PDB entry 6VAB | electron microscopy, 4.90 A resolution (low resolution: residue-level contacts below are approximate; hydrogen-bond / salt-bridge calls are withheld) | chains C and D of the 4 polymer chains in the assembly

== Chain C ==
Name: Vacuolar protein sorting-associated protein 29
From: Mus musculus
Reference sequence: Q9QZ88 (VPS29_MOUSE); numbering as in UniProt (aligned over 1-182)
Sequence (182 residues; row label = number of the first residue in the row):
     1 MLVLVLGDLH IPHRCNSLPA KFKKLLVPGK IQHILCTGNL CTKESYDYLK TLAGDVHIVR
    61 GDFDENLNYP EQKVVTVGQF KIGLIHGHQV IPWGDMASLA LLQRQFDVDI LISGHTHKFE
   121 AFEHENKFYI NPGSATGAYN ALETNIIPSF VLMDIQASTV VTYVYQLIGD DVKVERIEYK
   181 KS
Curated features (UniProtKB/Swiss-Prot):
  - modified residue: K50 (N6-acetyllysine)

== Chain D ==
Name: Vacuolar protein sorting-associated protein 35
From: Mus musculus
Reference sequence: Q9EQH3 (VPS35_MOUSE); residue numbers follow UniProt; this construct covers 1-796
Sequence (796 residues; numbered 1 to 796; the number before each row is that of its first residue):
     1 MPTTQQSPQD EQEKLLDEAI QAVKVQSFQM KRCLDKNKLM DALKHASNML GELRTSMLSP
    61 KSYYELYMAI SDELHYLEVY LTDEFAKGRK VADLYELVQY AGNIIPRLYL LITVGVVYVK
   121 SFPQSRKDIL KDLVEMCRGV QHPLRGLFLR NYLLQCTRNI LPDEGEPTDE ETTGDISDSM
   181 DFVLLNFAEM NKLWVRMQHQ GHSRDREKRE RERQELRILV GTNLVRLSQL EGVNVERYKQ
   241 IVLTGILEQV VNCRDALAQE YLMECIIQVF PDEFHLQTLN PFLRACAELH QNVNVKNIII
   301 ALIDRLALFA HREDGPGIPA EIKLFDIFSQ QVATVIQSRQ DMPSEDVVSL QVSLINLAMK
   361 CYPDRVDYVD KVLETTVEIF NKLNLEHIAT SSAVSKELTR LLKIPVDTYN NILTVLKLKH
   421 FHPLFEYFDY ESRKSMSCYV LSNVLDYNTE IVSQDQVDSI MNLVSTLIQD QPDQPVEDPD
   481 PEDFADEQSL VGRFIHLLRS DDPDQQYLIL NTARKHFGAG GNQRIRFTLP PLVFAAYQLA
   541 FRYKENSQMD DKWEKKCQKI FSFAHQTISA LIKAELAELP LRLFLQGALA AGEIGFENHE
   601 TVAYEFMSQA FSLYEDEISD SKAQLAAITL IIGTFERMKC FSEENHEPLR TQCALAASKL
   661 LKKPDQGRAV STCAHLFWSG RNTDKNGEEL HGGKRVMECL KKALKIANQC MDPSLQVQLF
   721 IEILNRYIYF YEKENDAVTI QVLNQLIQKI REDLPNLESS EETEQINKHF HNTLEHLRSR
   781 RESPESEGPI YEGLIL
Disordered / not traced: 1-482, 781-796
Curated features (UniProtKB/Swiss-Prot):
  - region (Interaction with SNX3): V25 to K44, D205 to E215
  - modified residue: S7 (Phosphoserine), S783 (Phosphoserine), Y791 (Phosphotyrosine)
From the paper describing this entry:
  - mutagenesis - K659E/K662E/K663E: decreased binding to another copy of this molecule

== How chain C and chain D interact ==
Residue-residue contacts - 6 pairs, chain C then chain D:
  R104(C) with Q765(D); K768(D); H769(D); N772(D)
  Q105(C) with Q765(D); H769(D)
Also at the interface, not in a pair above, chain C (5 interface residues in all): P12, H13, F106
Also at the interface, not in a pair above, chain D (7 interface residues in all): Q488, F534, I766

== Summary ==
5 residues of chain C and 7 residues of chain D are in contact. The paper reports that K659E/K662E/K663E of
chain D reduce binding to another copy of this molecule.
Chain C is Vacuolar protein sorting-associated protein 29 and chain D is Vacuolar protein sorting-associated
protein 35, both from Mus musculus; the structure, Mouse retromer sub-structure: VPS35/VPS35 flat dimer, was
determined by electron microscopy, deposited together with 6VAC.
